Entry 1G0E (X-ray diffraction, 1.60 A resolution); this record covers chain A.

Chain A:
Molecule: Carbonic anhydrase II
Source organism: Homo sapiens
Notes: EC 4.2.1.1
Reference sequence: P00918 (CAH2_HUMAN); the author numbering skips numbers that UniProt does not, so the offset changes along the chain: 1-125 = UniProt 1-125; 127-261 = UniProt 126-260
Amino-acid sequence (260 residues; numbered 1 to 261; 1 number in that range is skipped by the numbering (no residue carries it; nothing is unmodelled there); the number before each row is that of its first residue):
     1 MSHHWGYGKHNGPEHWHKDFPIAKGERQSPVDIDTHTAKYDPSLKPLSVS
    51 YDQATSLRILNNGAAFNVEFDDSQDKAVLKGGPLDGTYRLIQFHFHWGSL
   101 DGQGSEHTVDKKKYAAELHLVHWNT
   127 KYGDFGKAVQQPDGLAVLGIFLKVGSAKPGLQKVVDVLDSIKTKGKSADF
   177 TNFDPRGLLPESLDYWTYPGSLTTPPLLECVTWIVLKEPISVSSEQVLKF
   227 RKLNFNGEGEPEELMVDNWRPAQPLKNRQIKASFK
Unresolved in the structure: 1-2
Sequence notes: engineered mutation Ala64 (His63 in P00918)
Curated features (UniProtKB/Swiss-Prot):
  - binding site (Zn(2+)): His94, His96, His119
  - binding site (substrate): Thr199, Thr200
  - site: Tyr7 (Fine-tunes the proton-transfer properties of H-64), Asn62 (Fine-tunes the proton-transfer properties of H-64), Asn67 (Fine-tunes the proton-transfer properties of H-64), Gln92 (Involved in the binding of some activators, including histamine and L-histidine)
  - modified residue: Ser2 (N-acetylserine), Ser166 (Phosphoserine), Ser173 (Phosphoserine)
Bound ions: Zn2+: His94, His96, His119; Hg2+: Val135, Gln137, Glu205, Cys206
Residues lining bound ligands: 4-methylimidazole (4MZ): Trp5, Gly6, Asn62, Gly63, Ala64, Lys170

In short:
Ligands of chain A: 4-methylimidazole. His94, His96 and His119 form the Zn2+ site. The Hg2+ site is built by
Val135, Gln137, Glu205 and Cys206. From UniProt: 3 Zn2+-binding residues and substrate-binding residues Thr199
and Thr200.
Chain A is Carbonic anhydrase II (Homo sapiens); the structure, Site-specific mutant (HIS64 replaced with ala)
of human carbonic anhydrase II complexed with 4-methylimidazole, was determined by X-ray diffraction together
with 1G0F from the same study.
